5WFE - chains B and J of the 12 polymer chains in the assembly; structure by electron microscopy, 3.64 A resolution.

Chain B:
Protein: CRISPR-associated endonuclease Cas1
Organism: Escherichia coli K-12
Notes: EC 3.1.-.-
Reference sequence: Q46896 (CAS1_ECOLI); residue numbers follow UniProt; this construct covers 1-305
Sequence (305 residues; row label = number of the first residue in the row):
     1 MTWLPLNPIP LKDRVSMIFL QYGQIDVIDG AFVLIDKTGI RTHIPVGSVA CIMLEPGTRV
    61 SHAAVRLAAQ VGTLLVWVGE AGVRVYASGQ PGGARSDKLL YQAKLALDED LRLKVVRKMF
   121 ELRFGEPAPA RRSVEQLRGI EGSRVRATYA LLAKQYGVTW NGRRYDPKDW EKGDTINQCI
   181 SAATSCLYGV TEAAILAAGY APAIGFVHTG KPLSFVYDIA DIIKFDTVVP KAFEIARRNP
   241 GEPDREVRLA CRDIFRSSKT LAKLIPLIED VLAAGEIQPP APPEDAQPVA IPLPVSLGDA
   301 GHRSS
Unresolved in the structure: 1, 281-305
Curated features (UniProtKB/Swiss-Prot):
  - binding site (Mg(2+)): Glu141, His208, Asp221
What the authors report for this chain:
  - binding site for the 62-nt DNA strand (chain J): Arg117, Gln136
  - binding site for the 95-nt DNA strand: Arg131, Arg132, Gln136
  - mutagenesis - R112A, R131A, Q136A: decreased catalytic activity
  - catalytic residues: Glu141 (proposed by the authors, not directly observed)
  - mutagenesis - R112E, R132A, R163A: abolished catalytic activity
  - mutagenesis - R138A: decreased catalytic activity on second-site integration
  - mutagenesis - R138A: increased catalytic activity on disintegration

Chain J:
Molecule: 62-nt DNA strand
Sequence (62 nucleotides; numbered -8 to 53; the number before each row is that of its first residue; numbers below 1 keep their minus sign (DA-8 is residue -8)):
    -8 ATAAAGTTGG TAGATTGTGA CTGGCTTAAA AAATCATTAA TTAATAATAG GTTATGTTTA
    52 GA
Unresolved in the structure: -8 to -7

Chain B / chain J interface:
Contacting residue pairs (13; chain B residue first):
  Leu113(B) - DA3(J)  sugar contact
  Arg117(B) - DA3(J)  hydrogen bond to the phosphate
  Arg117(B) - DG4(J)  salt bridge to the phosphate
  Arg131(B) - DG1(J)  base contact
  Arg131(B) - DT2(J)  base contact
  Arg131(B) - DA3(J)  hydrogen bond to the base
  Arg132(B) - DG0(J)  base contact
  Arg132(B) - DG1(J)  base contact
  Arg132(B) - DT2(J)  phosphate contact
  Ser133(B) - DT2(J)  hydrogen bond to the phosphate
  Ser133(B) - DA3(J)  phosphate contact
  Gln136(B) - DG1(J)  phosphate contact
  Gln136(B) - DT2(J)  sugar contact

Overview:
The interface between chain B and chain J involves 6 residues on one side and 5 on the other, with 3 hydrogen
bonds and 1 salt bridge. Polar contacts include Arg131(B)-DA3(J), Arg117(B)-DA3(J) and Ser133(B)-DT2(J). From
the paper: the catalytic residue Glu141(B); R112A, R131A and Q136A of chain B reduce catalytic activity; 7
substitutions were tested in all.
Here chain B is CRISPR-associated endonuclease Cas1 (Escherichia coli K-12) and chain J is a 62-nt DNA strand.
Entry 5WFE (Cas1-Cas2-IHF-DNA holo-complex) was determined by electron microscopy together with 5VVJ, 5VVK and
5VVL from the same study.
